PDB entry 7L90 | electron microscopy, 4.50 A resolution (low resolution: residue-level contacts below are approximate; hydrogen-bond / salt-bridge calls are withheld) | chains B and F of the 8 polymer chains in the assembly

[Chain B (and F)]
Name: BG505 SOSIP.v5.2 N241/N289 - gp41
Organism: Human immunodeficiency virus 1
Notes: chain F of this document is another copy of the same molecule, construct and numbering; everything in this record applies to it too
Amino-acid sequence (145 residues; each row starts with the number of its first residue):
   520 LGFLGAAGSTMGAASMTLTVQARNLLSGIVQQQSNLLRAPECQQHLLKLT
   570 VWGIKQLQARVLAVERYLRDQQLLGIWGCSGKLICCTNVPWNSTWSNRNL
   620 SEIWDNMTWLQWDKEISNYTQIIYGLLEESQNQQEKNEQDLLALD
Disordered / not traced: 520, 547-560, 664
Disulfides: Cys598-Cys604
Covalent attachments: N-acetylglucosamine (NAG) linked to Asn611, Asn618, Asn637

[Chain B / chain F interface]
Contacting residue pairs (35):
  Thr569(B) with Thr569(F)
  Val570(B) with Leu566(F); Lys567(F)
  Ile573(B) with Leu566(F); Ile573(F); Leu576(F)
  Lys574(B) with Leu566(F)
  Leu576(B) with Leu576(F)
  Gln577(B) with Leu566(F)
  Val580(B) with Leu576(F); Arg579(F); Val580(F)
  Leu581(B) with Arg579(F)
  Glu584(B) with Arg579(F)
  Leu587(B) with Leu545(F); Val583(F)
  Arg588(B) with Leu545(F); Ser546(F)
  Gln591(B) with Ala541(F); Arg542(F); Leu545(F); Tyr586(F)
  Ile595(B) with Thr538(F)
  Glu647(B) with Thr538(F); Arg542(F)
  Asn651(B) with Met535(F); Thr538(F); Leu602(F)
  Glu654(B) with Lys601(F); Leu602(F); Ile603(F)
  Lys655(B) with Met535(F)
  Glu657(B) with Lys601(F)
  Gln658(B) with Ile603(F)
  Leu661(B) with Cys605(F)
Other interface residues (no listed pair), chain B (22 interface residues in all): Val583, Gly594
Other interface residues (no listed pair), chain F (22 interface residues in all): Ser534, Leu587, Gly600

[In short]
Chain B and chain F each contribute 22 residues to their interface. Covalently linked N-acetylglucosamine: at
Asn611(B), Asn618(B) and Asn637(B).
Chain B and chain F are both BG505 SOSIP.v5.2 N241/N289 - gp41 (Human immunodeficiency virus 1); the
structure, BG505 SOSIP.v5.2 N241/N289 in complex with the polyclonal Fab pAbC-8 from animal Rh.33311 (Wk26
time point), was determined by electron microscopy, deposited together with 7L7T, 7L7U, 7L85, 7L86, 7L87, 7L88
and 15 further entries.
